7F03 - chains B and C of the 6 polymer chains in the assembly; structure by electron microscopy, 3.29 A resolution.

Chain B:
Molecule: Heme exporter protein B
Source organism: Escherichia coli BL21(DE3)
Reference sequence: P0ABL8 (CCMB_ECOLI); residue numbers follow UniProt; this construct covers 1-220
Chain sequence (220 residues; row label = number of the first residue in the row):
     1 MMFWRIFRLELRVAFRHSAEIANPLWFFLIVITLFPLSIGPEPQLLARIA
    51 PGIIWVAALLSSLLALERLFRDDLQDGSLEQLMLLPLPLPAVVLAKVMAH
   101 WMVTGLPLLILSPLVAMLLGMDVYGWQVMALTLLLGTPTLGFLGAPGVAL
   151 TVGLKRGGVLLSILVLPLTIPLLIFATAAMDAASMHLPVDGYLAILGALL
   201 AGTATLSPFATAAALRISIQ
Small-molecule neighbours: 1,2-Distearoyl-sn-glycerophosphoethanolamine (3PE): H17, A19, W26, L114, M117

Chain C:
Molecule: Heme exporter protein C
Source organism: Escherichia coli BL21(DE3)
Reference sequence: P0ABM1 (CCMC_ECOLI); numbering as in UniProt (aligned over 1-245)
Chain sequence (245 residues; each row starts with the number of its first residue):
     1 MWKTLHQLAIPPRLYQICGWFIPWLAIASVVVLTVGWIWGFGFAPADYQQ
    51 GNSYRIIYLHVPAAIWSMGIYASMAVAAFIGLVWQMKMANLAVAAMAPIG
   101 AVFTFIALVTGSAWGKPMWGTWWVWDARLTSELVLLFLYVGVIALWHAFD
   151 DRRLAGRAAGILVLIGVVNLPIIHYSVEWWNTLHQGSTRMQQSIDPAMRS
   201 PLRWSIFGFLLLSATLTLMRMRNLILLMEKRRPWVSELILKRGRK
Disordered / not traced: 1-6, 238-245
Small-molecule neighbours: 1,2-Distearoyl-sn-glycerophosphoethanolamine (3PE): P98, A101, F105, I143, W146, H147, R152, R220, L227

Interface between chain B and chain C:
Contacting residue pairs (15):
  R16(B) - D150(C)  salt bridge
  N23(B) - A144(C)
  W26(B) - V140(C)  hydrophobic
  I30(B) - F137(C)  hydrophobic
  T33(B) - W125(C)
  T33(B) - L133(C)
  T33(B) - F137(C)
  P36(B) - W125(C)  hydrophobic
  P36(B) - W180(C)
  L37(B) - W180(C)  hydrogen bond (backbone-side chain)
  G40(B) - H184(C)
  P41(B) - W125(C)  hydrophobic
  P41(B) - W180(C)  hydrophobic
  P41(B) - H184(C)
  L118(B) - W125(C)
Interface residues without a listed pair, chain B (15 interface residues in all): H17, A19, L29, I39, L46
Interface residues without a listed pair, chain C (12 interface residues in all): W123, L136, H147, Q185

In short:
The interface between chain B and chain C involves 15 residues on one side and 12 on the other, with 1
hydrogen bond and 1 salt bridge. Among the polar pairs are R16(B)-D150(C) and L37(B)-W180(C).
1,2-Distearoyl-sn-glycerophosphoethanolamine is bound between chain B and chain C.
Here chain B is Heme exporter protein B and chain C is Heme exporter protein C, both from Escherichia coli
BL21(DE3). Entry 7F03 (Cytochrome c-type biogenesis protein CcmABCD from E. coli in complex with ANP) was
determined by electron microscopy, deposited together with 7F02, 7F04, 7VFJ and 7VFP.
